Entry 7NKB (electron microscopy, 2.90 A resolution); this record covers chains G and H of the 12 polymer chains in the assembly.

[Chain G]
Name: ATP synthase gamma chain
From: Mycolicibacterium smegmatis MC2 155
UniProtKB: A0R201 (ATPG_MYCS2); numbering as in UniProt (aligned over 1-307)
Sequence (307 residues; each row starts with the number of its first residue):
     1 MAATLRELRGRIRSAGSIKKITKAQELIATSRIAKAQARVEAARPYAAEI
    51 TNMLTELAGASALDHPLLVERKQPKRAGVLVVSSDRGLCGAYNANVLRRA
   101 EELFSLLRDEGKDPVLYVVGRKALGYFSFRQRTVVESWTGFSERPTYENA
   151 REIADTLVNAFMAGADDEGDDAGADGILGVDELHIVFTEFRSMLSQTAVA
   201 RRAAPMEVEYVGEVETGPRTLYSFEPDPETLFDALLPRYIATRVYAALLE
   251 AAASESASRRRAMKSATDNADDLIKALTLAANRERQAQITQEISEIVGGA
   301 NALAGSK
Unresolved in the structure: 1-17, 215-216, 271-307

[Chain H]
Name: ATP synthase epsilon chain
From: Mycolicibacterium smegmatis MC2 155
UniProtKB: A0R1Z9 (ATPE_MYCS2); numbering as in UniProt (aligned over 1-121)
Sequence (121 residues; numbered 1 to 121; the number before each row is that of its first residue):
     1 MADLNVEIVAVERELWSGPATFVFTRTTAGEIGILPRHIPLVAQLVDDAM
    51 VRVEREGEDDLRIAVDGGFLSVTEETVRILVENAQFESEIDADAAKEDAA
   101 SDDERTAAWGRARLRALGQID
Unresolved in the structure: 1-2, 121

[Interface between chain G and chain H]
Residue-residue contacts (51; chain G residue first):
  Arg39(G) - Glu12(H)  salt bridge
  Ala42(G) - Glu12(H)
  Ala42(G) - Arg13(H)
  Ala43(G) - Val11(H)
  Ala43(G) - Glu12(H)
  Tyr46(G) - Val9(H)
  Tyr46(G) - Ala10(H)
  Tyr46(G) - Val11(H)
  Tyr46(G) - Leu80(H)  hydrophobic
  Tyr46(G) - Val81(H)
  Glu49(G) - Arg78(H)  salt bridge
  Glu49(G) - Leu80(H)
  Ile50(G) - Leu80(H)
  Met53(G) - Val42(H)  hydrophobic
  Met53(G) - Phe69(H)  hydrophobic
  Met53(G) - Ser71(H)
  Met53(G) - Leu80(H)  hydrophobic
  Thr146(G) - Glu12(H)
  Tyr147(G) - Val11(H)  hydrophobic
  Tyr147(G) - Glu12(H)  hydrogen bond (backbone-side chain)
  Tyr147(G) - Glu82(H)  hydrogen bond
  Glu148(G) - Glu12(H)
  Arg151(G) - Glu82(H)  salt bridge
  Arg151(G) - Arg105(H)
  Tyr222(G) - Pro40(H)  hydrophobic
  Tyr222(G) - Leu41(H)
  Tyr222(G) - Val42(H)  hydrophobic
  Tyr222(G) - Val72(H)
  Tyr222(G) - Thr73(H)  hydrogen bond
  Ser223(G) - Ile39(H)
  Ser223(G) - Pro40(H)  hydrogen bond (backbone-backbone)
  Ser223(G) - Leu41(H)
  Ser223(G) - Val42(H)  hydrogen bond (backbone-backbone)
  Phe224(G) - Val42(H)
  Glu225(G) - Thr27(H)  hydrogen bond
  Glu225(G) - Ala29(H)
  Glu225(G) - Leu41(H)
  Glu225(G) - Val42(H)  hydrogen bond (backbone-backbone)
  Glu225(G) - Ala43(H)
  Glu225(G) - Gln44(H)
  Pro226(G) - Thr28(H)
  Leu231(G) - Val42(H)
  Leu231(G) - Gln44(H)
  Ala234(G) - Gln44(H)
  Leu235(G) - Phe69(H)  hydrophobic
  Arg238(G) - Gly67(H)  hydrogen bond (side chain-backbone)
  Arg238(G) - Gly68(H)
  Arg238(G) - Phe69(H)
  Arg238(G) - Glu82(H)  salt bridge
  Tyr245(G) - Val11(H)  hydrophobic
  Tyr245(G) - Glu12(H)
Also at the interface, not in a pair above, chain G (25 interface residues in all): Pro45, Leu57, Thr220, Leu221
Also at the interface, not in a pair above, chain H (28 interface residues in all): Glu14, Ile32, Leu70

[Summary]
Chain G and chain H form an interface of 25 and 28 residues respectively, with 8 hydrogen bonds and 4 salt
bridges. Polar pairs include Arg39(G)-Glu12(H), Glu49(G)-Arg78(H) and Arg151(G)-Glu82(H).
Here chain G is ATP synthase gamma chain and chain H is ATP synthase epsilon chain, both from
Mycolicibacterium smegmatis MC2 155. Entry 7NKB (Mycobacterium smegmatis ATP synthase rotor state 1) was
determined by electron microscopy together with 7NJK, 7NJL, 7NJM, 7NJN, 7NJO, 7NJP and 20 further entries from
the same study.
